PDB entry 4OQY | X-ray diffraction, 1.90 A resolution | chains A and B

[Chain A (and B)]
Protein: (S)-imine reductase
From: Streptomyces sp. GF3546
Notes: chain B of this document is another copy of the same molecule, construct and numbering; everything in this record applies to it too
UniProtKB: M4ZS15 (M4ZS15_9ACTO); residue numbers follow UniProt; this construct covers 1-290
Chain sequence (290 residues; each row starts with the number of its first residue):
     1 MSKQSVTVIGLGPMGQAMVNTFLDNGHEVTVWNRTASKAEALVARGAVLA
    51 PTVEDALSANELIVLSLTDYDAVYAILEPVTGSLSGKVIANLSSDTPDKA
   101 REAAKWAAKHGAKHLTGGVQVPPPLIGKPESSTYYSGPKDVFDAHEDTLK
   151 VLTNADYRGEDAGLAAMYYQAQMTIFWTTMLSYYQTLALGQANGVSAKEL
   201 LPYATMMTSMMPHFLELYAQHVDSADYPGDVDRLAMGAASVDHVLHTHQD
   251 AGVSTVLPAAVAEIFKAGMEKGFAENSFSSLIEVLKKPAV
Unresolved in the structure: 1-2, 216-231, 287-290 (chain B: 1-2, 219-230, 289-290)
Small-molecule neighbours: NADPH (NDP; NADPH dihydro-nicotinamide-adenine-dinucleotide phosphate): G10, L11, G12, P13, M14, G15, N33, R34, T35, K38, S66, L67, T68, D69, A72, A75, I76, L92, S93, S94, V119, V121, P122, P123, Y169

[How chain A and chain B interact]
Contacting residue pairs (155):
  D69(A) with H243(B)
  S94(A) with H243(B)
  D95(A) with H243(B), salt bridge
  T96(A) with H243(B); T247(B)
  P97(A) with T247(B)
  D98(A) with D250(B)
  R101(A) with N193(B), hydrogen bond
  Y134(A) with Y203(B), hydrophobic; M207(B)
  D156(A) with Y203(B), hydrogen bond
  R158(A) with E199(B), salt bridge; Y203(B), hydrogen bond
  L164(A) with V195(B), hydrophobic
  M167(A) with G190(B); N193(B); V195(B), hydrophobic
  Y168(A) with V195(B); E199(B); L200(B), hydrophobic; Y203(B), hydrophobic; M207(B)
  Q170(A) with H243(B); V244(B); T247(B)
  A171(A) with T186(B), hydrogen bond (backbone-side chain); M207(B)
  Q172(A) with M207(B), hydrogen bond (backbone-side chain); M210(B)
  M173(A) with S240(B); V244(B), hydrophobic
  T174(A) with V244(B); H248(B), hydrogen bond
  I175(A) with S182(B); T186(B); A204(B); M207(B), hydrophobic
  F176(A) with M210(B), hydrophobic; F214(B), hydrophobic
  W177(A) with G237(B); S240(B), hydrogen bond; V241(B); F265(B), hydrophobic; F278(B), hydrophobic
  T178(A) with T178(B); S182(B); L257(B); V261(B)
  T179(A) with T179(B); M211(B)
  M180(A) with M211(B), hydrophobic; F214(B), hydrophobic
  L181(A) with V261(B), hydrophobic; I264(B), hydrophobic; F265(B), hydrophobic; L281(B), hydrophobic
  S182(A) with I175(B); T178(B)
  Y183(A) with M211(B), hydrophobic; L215(B), hydrophobic
  Y184(A) with F278(B); S279(B); L281(B), hydrophobic; I282(B), hydrophobic; L285(B), hydrophobic
  Q185(A) with L285(B)
  T186(A) with A171(B); T174(B); I175(B)
  L187(A) with I282(B), hydrophobic
  A188(A) with L285(B)
  G190(A) with M167(B)
  Q191(A) with K286(B), hydrogen bond
  N193(A) with R101(B), hydrogen bond; M167(B)
  V195(A) with L164(B), hydrophobic; M167(B), hydrophobic; Y168(B)
  E199(A) with R158(B), salt bridge; Y168(B)
  L200(A) with Y168(B), hydrophobic
  Y203(A) with Y134(B), hydrophobic; D156(B), hydrogen bond; R158(B), hydrogen bond; Y168(B), hydrophobic
  A204(A) with I175(B)
  T205(A) with L215(B)
  M207(A) with Y134(B); Y168(B); A171(B); Q172(B); I175(B), hydrophobic
  T208(A) with I175(B); P212(B); L215(B)
  S209(A) with P212(B)
  M210(A) with Q120(B); Q172(B)
  M211(A) with F176(B), hydrophobic; T179(B); Y183(B), hydrophobic
  P212(A) with T208(B)
  F214(A) with F176(B), hydrophobic
  L215(A) with Y183(B), hydrophobic; T205(B); T208(B)
  G237(A) with W177(B)
  S240(A) with M173(B); W177(B), hydrogen bond
  V241(A) with W177(B)
  H243(A) with D69(B); S94(B), hydrogen bond; D95(B), salt bridge; T96(B); Q170(B)
  V244(A) with Q170(B); M173(B), hydrophobic; T174(B)
  T247(A) with T96(B); P97(B); Q170(B)
  H248(A) with T174(B), hydrogen bond
  D250(A) with D98(B)
  G252(A) with K286(B); P288(B)
  V253(A) with L285(B); K286(B)
  S254(A) with L285(B), hydrogen bond (backbone-backbone); K287(B); P288(B)
  V256(A) with A260(B)
  A260(A) with V256(B); A260(B), hydrophobic
  V261(A) with T178(B); L181(B), hydrophobic
  E263(A) with V256(B)
  I264(A) with L181(B), hydrophobic
  F265(A) with W177(B), hydrophobic; M180(B), hydrophobic; L181(B), hydrophobic
  F278(A) with W177(B), hydrophobic; M180(B), hydrophobic; Y184(B)
  S279(A) with Y184(B)
  L281(A) with M180(B), hydrophobic; L181(B), hydrophobic; Y184(B), hydrophobic
  I282(A) with Y184(B), hydrophobic; L187(B), hydrophobic
  L285(A) with Y184(B), hydrophobic; Q185(B); A188(B); V253(B); S254(B), hydrogen bond (backbone-backbone)
  K286(A) with Q191(B), hydrogen bond
Also at the interface, not in a pair above, chain A (78 interface residues in all): P122, L189, M206, H246, L257, V284
Also at the interface, not in a pair above, chain B (81 interface residues in all): T68, L189, S209, Y218, H246, G252, E263, V284

[Overview]
78 residues of chain A face 81 of chain B across their interface; the contacts include 17 hydrogen bonds and 4
salt bridges. Polar contacts include D95(A)-H243(B), R158(A)-E199(B) and R101(A)-N193(B). Chain A binds NADPH.
Chain A and chain B are both (S)-imine reductase (Streptomyces sp. GF3546); the structure, Streptomyces sp.
GF3546 imine reductase, was determined by X-ray diffraction together with 4OQZ from the same study.
